PDB entry 1QMO | X-ray diffraction, 3.50 A resolution | chains E and G of the 8 polymer chains in the assembly

[Chain E (and G)]
Name: Mannose binding lectin, fril
From: Dolichos lab lab
Notes: fragment: beta chain residues 132 to 264; chain G of this document is another copy of the same molecule, construct and numbering; everything in this record applies to it too
Sequence (133 residues; each row starts with the number of its first residue):
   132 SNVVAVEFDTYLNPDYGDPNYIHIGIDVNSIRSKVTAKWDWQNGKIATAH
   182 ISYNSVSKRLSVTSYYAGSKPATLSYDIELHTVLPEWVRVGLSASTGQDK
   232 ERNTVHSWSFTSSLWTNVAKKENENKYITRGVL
Disordered / not traced: 249-264
Ion coordination: Ca2+: D140, Y142, N144, D149; Mn2+ near D149 (its only coordinating residue here)
Ligand contacts: alpha-D-mannopyranose (MAN): Y142, N144, Y147, G228, Q229, D230
From the paper describing this entry:
  - self-association interface (contacts with another copy of this molecule): H181 to S200, W246, N248
  - binding site for alpha-D-mannopyranose: Y142, G228, D230
  - specificity-determining residues: P145 (proposed by the authors, not directly observed)

[Interface between chain E and chain G]
Pairs across the interface (27):
  H181(E) with W246(G)
  S183(E) with N185(G)
  N185(E) with S183(G)
  V187(E) with S192(G); V193(G); T194(G)
  S188(E) with R190(G); S192(G); S206(G)
  R190(E) with S188(G); R190(G); D208(G), salt bridge
  S192(E) with V187(G); S188(G)
  V193(E) with V187(G)
  T194(E) with V187(G)
  Y196(E) with N248(G)
  A198(E) with N248(G)
  G199(E) with N248(G)
  S200(E) with N248(G)
  S206(E) with S188(G)
  D208(E) with R190(G), salt bridge
  W246(E) with H181(G)
  N248(E) with Y196(G); A198(G); G199(G); S200(G)
Also at the interface, not in a pair above, chain E (18 interface residues in all): T247
Also at the interface, not in a pair above, chain G (18 interface residues in all): T247

[Overview]
Chain E and chain G each contribute 18 residues to their interface; the contacts include 2 salt bridges. The
salt-bridged pair is R190(E)-D208(G). Chain E binds alpha-D-mannopyranose. The Ca2+ site is built by D140(E),
Y142(E), N144(E) and D149(E). The paper reports a binding site for alpha-D-mannopyranose at Y142(E), G228(E)
and D230(E); the specificity determinant P145(E).
Chain E and chain G are both Mannose binding lectin, fril (Dolichos lab lab); the structure, Structure of
FRIL, a legume lectin that delays hematopoietic progenitor maturation, was determined by X-ray diffraction.
